Entry 7E9F (electron microscopy, 4.00 A resolution); this record covers chains D and J of the 12 polymer chains in the assembly.

Chain D:
Name: Histone H2B.2
Source organism: Saccharomyces cerevisiae (strain ATCC 204508 / S288c)
UniProt: P02294 (H2B2_YEAST); residues 0-130 here correspond to UniProt positions 1-131 (UniProt number = residue number + 1)
Chain sequence (131 residues; each row starts with the number of its first residue; numbering starts at 0):
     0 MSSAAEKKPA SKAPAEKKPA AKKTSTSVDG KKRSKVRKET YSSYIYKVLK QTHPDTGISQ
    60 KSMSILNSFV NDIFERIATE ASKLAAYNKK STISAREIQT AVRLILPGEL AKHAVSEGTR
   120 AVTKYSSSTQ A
Not modelled in the structure: 0-34, 128-130
UniProt features mapped onto this chain:
  - modified residue: Lys-6 (N6-acetyllysine), Lys-7 (N6-acetyllysine), Ser-10 (Phosphoserine), Lys-11 (N6-acetyllysine), Lys-16 (N6-acetyllysine), Lys-17 (N6-acetyllysine), Lys-21 (N6-acetyllysine), Lys-22 (N6-acetyllysine), Lys-34 (N6-succinyllysine), Lys-37 (N6,N6-dimethyllysine), Lys-46 (N6-succinyllysine)
  - cross-link (Glycyl lysine isopeptide (Lys-Gly)): Lys-6 (interchain with G-Cter in SUMO), Lys-7 (interchain with G-Cter in SUMO), Lys-16 (interchain with G-Cter in SUMO), Lys-17 (interchain with G-Cter in SUMO), Lys-123 (interchain with G-Cter in ubiquitin)

Chain J:
Molecule: 147-nt DNA strand
Source organism: Escherichia coli
Sequence (147 nucleotides; row label = number of the first residue in the row):
     1 ACAGGATGTA TATATCTGAC ACGTGCCTGG AGACTAGGGA GTAATCCCCT TGGCGGTTAA
    61 AACGCGGGGG ACAGCGCGTA CGTGCGTTTA AGCGGTGCTA GAGCTGTCTA CGACCAATTG
   121 AGCGGCCTCG GCACCGGGAT TCTCCAG
Not modelled in the structure: 1-14, 141-147

Interface between chain D and chain J:
Pairs across the interface (11):
  Arg-36(D) / DC27(J)  sugar contact
  Arg-36(D) / DT28(J)  salt bridge to the phosphate
  Tyr-45(D) / DA21(J)  sugar contact
  Tyr-45(D) / DC22(J)  hydrogen bond to the phosphate
  Lys-49(D) / DC22(J)  salt bridge to the phosphate
  Gly-56(D) / DA21(J)  phosphate contact
  Ile-57(D) / DA21(J)  hydrogen bond to the phosphate
  Lys-89(D) / DA40(J)  phosphate contact
  Ser-90(D) / DA40(J)  hydrogen bond to the phosphate
  Thr-91(D) / DG39(J)  phosphate contact
  Thr-91(D) / DA40(J)  hydrogen bond to the phosphate
Other interface residues (no listed pair), chain D (10 interface residues in all): Glu-38, Lys-88
Other interface residues (no listed pair), chain J (7 interface residues in all): DG30

In short:
10 residues of chain D face 7 of chain J across their interface; the contacts include 4 hydrogen bonds and 2
salt bridges. Polar contacts include Tyr-45(D)/DC22(J), Ile-57(D)/DA21(J) and Ser-90(D)/DA40(J).
Chain D is Histone H2B.2 (Saccharomyces cerevisiae (strain ATCC 204508 / S288c)) and chain J is a 147-nt DNA
strand (Escherichia coli); the structure, Cryo-EM structure of the 2:1 Orc1 BAH domain in complex with
nucleosome, was determined by electron microscopy.
